8SFH - chains A and C of the 4 polymer chains in the assembly; structure by electron microscopy, 3.40 A resolution.

# Chain A
Protein: CRISPR-associated endonuclease Cas12a
From: Acidaminococcus sp. BV3L6
Notes: EC 3.1.21.1, 4.6.1.22
UniProt: U2UMQ6 (CS12A_ACISB); numbering as in UniProt (aligned over 1-1307)
Chain sequence (1307 residues; row label = number of the first residue in the row):
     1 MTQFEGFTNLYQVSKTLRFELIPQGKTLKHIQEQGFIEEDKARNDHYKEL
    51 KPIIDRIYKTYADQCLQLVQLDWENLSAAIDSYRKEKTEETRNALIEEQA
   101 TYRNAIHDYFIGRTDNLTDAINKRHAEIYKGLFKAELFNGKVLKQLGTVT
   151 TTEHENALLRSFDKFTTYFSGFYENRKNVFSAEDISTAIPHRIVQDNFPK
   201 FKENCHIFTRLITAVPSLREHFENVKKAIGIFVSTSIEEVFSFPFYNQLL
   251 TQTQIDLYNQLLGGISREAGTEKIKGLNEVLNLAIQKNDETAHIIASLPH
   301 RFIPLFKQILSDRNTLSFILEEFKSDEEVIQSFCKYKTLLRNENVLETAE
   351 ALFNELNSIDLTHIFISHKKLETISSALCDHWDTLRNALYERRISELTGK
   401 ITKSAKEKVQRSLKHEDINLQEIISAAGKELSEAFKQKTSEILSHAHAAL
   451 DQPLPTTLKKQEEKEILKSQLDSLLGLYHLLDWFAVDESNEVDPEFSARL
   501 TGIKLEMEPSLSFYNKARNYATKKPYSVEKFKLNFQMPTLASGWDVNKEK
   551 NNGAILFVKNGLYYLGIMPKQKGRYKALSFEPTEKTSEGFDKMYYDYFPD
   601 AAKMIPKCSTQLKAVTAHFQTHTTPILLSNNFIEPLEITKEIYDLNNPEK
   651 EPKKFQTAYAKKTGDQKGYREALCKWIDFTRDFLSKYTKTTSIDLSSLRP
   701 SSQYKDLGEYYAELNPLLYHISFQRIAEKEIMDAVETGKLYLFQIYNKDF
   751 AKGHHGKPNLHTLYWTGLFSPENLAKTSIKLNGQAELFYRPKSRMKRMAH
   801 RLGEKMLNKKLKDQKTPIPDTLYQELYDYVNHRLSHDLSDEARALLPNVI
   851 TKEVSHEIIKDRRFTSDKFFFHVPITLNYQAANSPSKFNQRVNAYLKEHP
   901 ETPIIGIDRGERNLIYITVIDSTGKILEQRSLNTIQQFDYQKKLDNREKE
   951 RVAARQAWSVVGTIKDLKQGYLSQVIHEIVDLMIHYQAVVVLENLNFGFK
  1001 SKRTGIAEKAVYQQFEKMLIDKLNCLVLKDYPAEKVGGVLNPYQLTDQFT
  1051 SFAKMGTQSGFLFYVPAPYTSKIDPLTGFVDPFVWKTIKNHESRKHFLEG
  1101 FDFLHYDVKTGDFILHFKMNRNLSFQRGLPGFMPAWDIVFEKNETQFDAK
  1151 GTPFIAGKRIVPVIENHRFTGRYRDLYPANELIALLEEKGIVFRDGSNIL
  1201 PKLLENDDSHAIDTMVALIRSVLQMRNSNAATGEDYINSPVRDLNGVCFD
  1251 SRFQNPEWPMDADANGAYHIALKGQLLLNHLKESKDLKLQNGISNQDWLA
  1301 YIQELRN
Not modelled in the structure: 267-272, 313-316, 398-402, 834-839
From the paper describing this entry:
  - binding site for the 27-nt RNA strand: Lys-51, Asn-175, Arg-176
  - binding site for the 32-nt DNA strand (chain C): Lys-1054
  - mutagenesis - F999A, R1003A: unchanged catalytic activity on 20-bp target
  - mutagenesis - F999A, R1003A (14-fold): decreased catalytic activity on 16-bp target
  - mutagenesis - R1003A: unchanged catalytic activity (TS cleavage of the 20-bp target)
  - mutagenesis - R1003A (7-fold): decreased catalytic activity (TS cleavage of the 16-bp target)

# Chain C
Molecule: 32-nt DNA strand
Sequence (32 nucleotides; each row starts with the number of its first residue):
     9 ACCGTAAGGTCTTATCACTAAAAGATCGGAAG

# How chain A and chain C interact
Pairs across the interface (41; chain A residue first):
  Arg-92(A) with DT18(C), phosphate contact; DC19(C), salt bridge to the phosphate
  Ser-404(A) with DG12(C), hydrogen bond to the phosphate
  Ser-542(A) with DT27(C), sugar contact
  Gly-543(A) with DA28(C), phosphate contact
  Trp-544(A) with DA28(C), phosphate contact
  Asp-545(A) with DA28(C), sugar contact
  Asn-547(A) with DA29(C), phosphate contact
  Lys-548(A) with DA28(C), sugar contact; DA29(C), hydrogen bond to the base
  Asn-552(A) with DA28(C), phosphate contact
  Tyr-597(A) with DT27(C), phosphate contact; DA28(C), sugar contact
  Pro-599(A) with DT27(C), sugar contact; DA28(C), sugar contact
  Lys-603(A) with DC26(C), salt bridge to the phosphate; DT27(C), base contact
  Met-604(A) with DT27(C), base contact; DA28(C), base contact
  Lys-607(A) with DA29(C), base contact; DA30(C), hydrogen bond to the sugar
  Cys-608(A) with DA29(C), phosphate contact
  Leu-612(A) with DA30(C), phosphate contact; DA31(C), phosphate contact
  Lys-613(A) with DA31(C), hydrogen bond to the phosphate
  Asn-631(A) with DA30(C), phosphate contact
  Tyr-687(A) with DA29(C), sugar contact; DA30(C), hydrogen bond to the phosphate
  Lys-689(A) with DA28(C), hydrogen bond to the phosphate; DA29(C), salt bridge to the phosphate
  Lys-780(A) with DT27(C), salt bridge to the phosphate
  Asn-782(A) with DC26(C), sugar contact; DT27(C), hydrogen bond to the phosphate
  Gly-783(A) with DC26(C), hydrogen bond to the phosphate; DT27(C), phosphate contact
  Gln-784(A) with DA25(C), hydrogen bond to the base; DC26(C), sugar contact
  Pro-874(A) with DC26(C), base contact
  Ser-1051(A) with DA22(C), phosphate contact
  Lys-1054(A) with DT20(C), base contact; DT21(C), sugar contact
Interface residues without a listed pair, chain A (29 interface residues in all): Lys-403, Tyr-595
Interface residues without a listed pair, chain C (14 interface residues in all): DT13

# Summary
29 residues of chain A and 14 residues of chain C are in contact; the contacts include 9 hydrogen bonds and 4
salt bridges. Polar contacts include Lys-548(A)/DA29(C), Gln-784(A)/DA25(C) and Lys-607(A)/DA30(C). From the
paper: a binding site for the 27-nt RNA strand at Lys-51(A), Asn-175(A) and Arg-176(A); F999A and R1003A of
chain A reduce catalytic activity on 16-bp target.
Here chain A is CRISPR-associated endonuclease Cas12a (Acidaminococcus sp. BV3L6) and chain C is a 32-nt DNA
strand. Entry 8SFH (WT CRISPR-Cas12a with a 5bp R-loop) was determined by electron microscopy together with
8SFI, 8SFJ, 8SFL, 8SFN, 8SFO, 8SFP, 8SFQ and 8SFR from the same study.
